1FZM - chains A and B of the 3 polymer chains in the assembly; structure by X-ray diffraction, 1.80 A resolution.

[Chain A]
Name: H-2 class I histocompatibility antigen, K-B alpha chain
Source organism: Mus musculus
Notes: fragment: extracellular domain
UniProtKB: P01901 (HA1B_MOUSE); residues 1-274 here correspond to UniProt positions 22-295 (UniProt number = residue number + 21)
Amino-acid sequence (274 residues; row label = number of the first residue in the row):
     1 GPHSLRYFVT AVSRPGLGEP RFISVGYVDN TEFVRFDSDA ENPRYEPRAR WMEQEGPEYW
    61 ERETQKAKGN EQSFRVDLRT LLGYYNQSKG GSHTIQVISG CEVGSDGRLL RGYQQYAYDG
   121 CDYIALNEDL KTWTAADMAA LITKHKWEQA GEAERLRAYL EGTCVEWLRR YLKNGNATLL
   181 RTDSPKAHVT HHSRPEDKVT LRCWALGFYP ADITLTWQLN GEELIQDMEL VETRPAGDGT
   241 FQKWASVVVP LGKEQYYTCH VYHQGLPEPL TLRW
Construct notes: engineered mutation Phe-22 (Tyr43 in P01901), Ile-23 (Met44 in P01901), Ser-24 (Glu45 in P01901), Asn-30 (Asp51 in P01901); modified residue (121)
Modified residues: Cys-121 (s-hydroxycysteine; CSO)
UniProt features mapped onto this chain:
  - glycosylation (N-linked (GlcNAc...) asparagine): Asn-86, Asn-176
Cystine bridges: Cys-203/Cys-259
Covalently attached groups: N-acetylglucosamine (NAG) linked to Asn-86; glycan linked to Asn-176
What the authors report for this chain:
  - contacts within the chain: Ser-24/Tyr-45 (hydrogen bond)
  - conformationally variable residues: Tyr-45
  - post-translational modification sites: Asn-86, Asn-176

[Chain B]
Name: Protein (beta-2-microglobulin)
Source organism: Mus musculus
UniProtKB: P01887 (B2MG_MOUSE); residues 1-99 here correspond to UniProt positions 21-119 (UniProt number = residue number + 20)
Amino-acid sequence (99 residues; numbered 1 to 99; the number before each row is that of its first residue):
     1 IQKTPQIQVY SRHPPENGKP NILNCYVTQF HPPHIEIQML KNGKKIPKVE MSDMSFSKDW
    61 SFYILAHTEF TPTETDTYAC RVKHDSMAEP KTVYWDRDM
Cystine bridges: Cys-25/Cys-80

[Chain A / chain B interface]
Pairs across the interface (61; chain A residue first):
  Phe-8(A) / Phe-56(B)
  Val-9(A) / Phe-56(B)
  Thr-10(A) / Phe-56(B)
  Thr-10(A) / Phe-62(B)
  Val-12(A) / Pro-33(B)  hydrophobic
  Val-12(A) / His-34(B)
  Ile-23(A) / Met-54(B)  hydrophobic
  Val-25(A) / Met-54(B)  hydrophobic
  Tyr-27(A) / Asp-53(B)
  Tyr-27(A) / Met-54(B)  hydrogen bond (side chain-backbone)
  Glu-32(A) / Ser-52(B)
  Glu-32(A) / Asp-53(B)  hydrogen bond (side chain-backbone)
  Arg-48(A) / Met-51(B)  hydrogen bond (side chain-backbone)
  Arg-48(A) / Ser-52(B)
  Ser-92(A) / His-34(B)
  Thr-94(A) / Pro-33(B)
  Gln-96(A) / His-31(B)  hydrogen bond
  Gln-96(A) / Phe-56(B)
  Gln-96(A) / Trp-60(B)  hydrogen bond (side chain-backbone)
  Gln-96(A) / Phe-62(B)
  Val-97(A) / Phe-56(B)
  Ile-98(A) / Phe-56(B)  hydrophobic
  Ile-98(A) / Trp-60(B)  hydrophobic
  Gln-115(A) / Trp-60(B)
  Tyr-116(A) / Trp-60(B)
  Ala-117(A) / Trp-60(B)
  Asp-119(A) / Ile-1(B)  hydrogen bond (backbone-backbone)
  Asp-119(A) / His-31(B)
  Gly-120(A) / Ile-1(B)
  Gly-120(A) / His-31(B)
  Gly-120(A) / Asp-59(B)
  Gly-120(A) / Trp-60(B)
  Cys-121(A) / Ile-1(B)
  Asp-122(A) / Trp-60(B)  hydrogen bond
  Thr-190(A) / Met-99(B)  hydrogen bond (side chain-backbone)
  His-192(A) / Asp-98(B)  hydrogen bond (side chain-backbone)
  His-192(A) / Met-99(B)  hydrogen bond (side chain-backbone)
  Arg-202(A) / Met-99(B)  hydrogen bond (side chain-backbone)
  Trp-204(A) / Met-99(B)  hydrogen bond (side chain-backbone)
  Leu-206(A) / Pro-14(B)  hydrophobic
  Gly-207(A) / Arg-12(B)
  Val-231(A) / Gln-8(B)
  Glu-232(A) / Gln-29(B)
  Glu-232(A) / Tyr-63(B)  hydrogen bond
  Arg-234(A) / Gln-8(B)  hydrogen bond
  Arg-234(A) / Tyr-10(B)
  Arg-234(A) / Tyr-26(B)
  Pro-235(A) / Tyr-10(B)  hydrogen bond (backbone-side chain)
  Pro-235(A) / Tyr-26(B)
  Pro-235(A) / Leu-65(B)  hydrophobic
  Ala-236(A) / Arg-12(B)
  Ala-236(A) / Ile-22(B)
  Ala-236(A) / Asn-24(B)  hydrogen bond (backbone-side chain)
  Gly-237(A) / Asn-24(B)  hydrogen bond (backbone-side chain)
  Gly-237(A) / His-67(B)
  Asp-238(A) / Arg-12(B)  salt bridge
  Asp-238(A) / Ile-22(B)
  Thr-240(A) / Arg-12(B)  hydrogen bond
  Gln-242(A) / Tyr-10(B)
  Gln-242(A) / Ser-11(B)  hydrogen bond (side chain-backbone)
  Trp-244(A) / Met-99(B)
Interface residues without a listed pair, chain A (39 interface residues in all): Ser-13, Arg-14
Interface residues without a listed pair, chain B (27 interface residues in all): Ser-55
The authors on this interface:
  - interface residues, chain A: Ile-23(A)

[In short]
Chain A and chain B form an interface of 39 and 27 residues respectively; the contacts include 19 hydrogen
bonds and 1 salt bridge. Polar contacts include Asp-238(A)/Arg-12(B), Tyr-27(A)/Met-54(B) and
Glu-32(A)/Asp-53(B). N-acetylglucosamine is covalently linked to Asn-86(A). The paper reports the interface
residue Ile-23(A); modification sites Asn-86(A) and Asn-176(A).
Here chain A is H-2 class I histocompatibility antigen, K-B alpha chain and chain B is Protein
(beta-2-microglobulin), both from Mus musculus. Entry 1FZM (MHC class I natural mutant H-2KBM8 heavy chain
complexed with beta-2 microglobulin and vesicular stomatitis virus ...) was determined by X-ray diffraction
together with 1FZJ, 1FZK and 1FZO from the same study.
